Entry 5F5T (X-ray diffraction, 2.55 A resolution); this record covers chains A and C.

# Chain A
Name: Putative uncharacterized protein
Source organism: Chaetomium thermophilum (strain DSM 1495 / CBS 144.50 / IMI 039719)
Notes: fragment: ntr
UniProt: G0S1D3 (G0S1D3_CHATD); residues 2-220 here = UniProt positions 2-220
Sequence (223 residues; numbered -2 to 220; the number before each row is that of its first residue; numbers below 1 keep their minus sign (Gly-2 is residue -2)):
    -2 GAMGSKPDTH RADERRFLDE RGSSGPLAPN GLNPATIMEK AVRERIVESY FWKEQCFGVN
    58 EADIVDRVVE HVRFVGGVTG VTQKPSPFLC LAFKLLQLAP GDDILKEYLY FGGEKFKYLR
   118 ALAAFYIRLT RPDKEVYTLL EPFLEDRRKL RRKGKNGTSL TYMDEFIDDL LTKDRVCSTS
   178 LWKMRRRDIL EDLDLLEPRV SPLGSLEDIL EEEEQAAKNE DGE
Unresolved in the structure: -2 to 3, 219-220
Differences from the reference sequence: expression tag (-2 to 1)

# Chain C
Name: Putative uncharacterized protein
Source organism: Chaetomium thermophilum
UniProt: G0SHD7 (G0SHD7_CHATD); residues 217-296 here = UniProt positions 217-296
Sequence (84 residues; numbered 213 to 296; the number before each row is that of its first residue):
   213 GAMGTTDDVD PEAEYAAWKL RELRRLRRER DAIEAREREL AELERRRNLT EEERRAEDEA
   273 HLAKQKAEKE SRGKMGYLQK YFHR
Unresolved in the structure: 213-214, 279-296
Differences from the reference sequence: expression tag (213-216)

# Interface between chain A and chain C
Residue-residue contacts (43; chain A residue first):
  Lys114(A) with Thr217(C), hydrogen bond; Asp219(C), salt bridge
  Tyr115(A) with Thr217(C)
  Leu141(A) with Trp230(C), hydrogen bond (backbone-side chain); Arg237(C), hydrogen bond (backbone-side chain)
  Glu142(A) with Trp230(C)
  Arg144(A) with Glu226(C); Tyr227(C); Trp230(C); Arg233(C)
  Arg145(A) with Asp219(C)
  Lys146(A) with Thr217(C); Thr218(C); Asp219(C), hydrogen bond (backbone-side chain); Glu226(C), salt bridge
  Arg148(A) with Met215(C), hydrogen bond; Gly216(C); Thr217(C)
  Thr155(A) with Met215(C), hydrogen bond (side chain-backbone)
  Leu157(A) with Thr217(C)
  Tyr159(A) with Arg233(C)
  Asp161(A) with Trp230(C); Arg233(C), salt bridge; Arg237(C), salt bridge
  Glu162(A) with Arg233(C)
  Asp165(A) with Arg237(C); Arg240(C), salt bridge
  Asp185(A) with Arg248(C), salt bridge
  Arg196(A) with Glu234(C), salt bridge; Leu238(C); Glu241(C), salt bridge
  Ser198(A) with Glu234(C), hydrogen bond; Leu238(C)
  Pro199(A) with Glu234(C)
  Leu200(A) with Tyr227(C); Trp230(C), hydrophobic; Lys231(C); Glu234(C)
  Gly201(A) with Leu238(C)
  Leu203(A) with Leu235(C), hydrophobic; Arg242(C)
  Glu204(A) with Arg242(C), salt bridge
  Ile206(A) with Leu235(C), hydrophobic
Interface residues without a listed pair, chain A (25 interface residues in all): Leu147, Thr169
Interface residues without a listed pair, chain C (21 interface residues in all): Asp220, Pro223, Arg239

# Overview
25 residues of chain A face 21 of chain C across their interface, with 7 hydrogen bonds and 9 salt bridges.
Polar pairs include Lys114(A)-Asp219(C), Lys146(A)-Glu226(C) and Asp161(A)-Arg233(C).
Chain A is Putative uncharacterized protein (Chaetomium thermophilum (strain DSM 1495 / CBS 144.50 / IMI
039719)) and chain C is Putative uncharacterized protein (Chaetomium thermophilum); the structure, Crystal
structure of the Prp38-MFAP1 complex of Chaetomium thermophilum, was determined by X-ray diffraction (same
publication as 5F5U, 5F5S and 5F5V).
